PDB entry 2H6J | X-ray diffraction, 3.20 A resolution | chains D and E of the 14 polymer chains in the assembly

[Chain D (and E)]
Name: Proteasome alpha-type subunit 1
Organism: Rhodococcus erythropolis
Notes: EC 3.4.25.1; chain E of this document is another copy of the same molecule, construct and numbering; everything in this record applies to it too
Reference sequence: Q53080 (Q53080_RHOER); numbering as in UniProt (aligned over 1-259)
Chain sequence (259 residues; row label = number of the first residue in the row):
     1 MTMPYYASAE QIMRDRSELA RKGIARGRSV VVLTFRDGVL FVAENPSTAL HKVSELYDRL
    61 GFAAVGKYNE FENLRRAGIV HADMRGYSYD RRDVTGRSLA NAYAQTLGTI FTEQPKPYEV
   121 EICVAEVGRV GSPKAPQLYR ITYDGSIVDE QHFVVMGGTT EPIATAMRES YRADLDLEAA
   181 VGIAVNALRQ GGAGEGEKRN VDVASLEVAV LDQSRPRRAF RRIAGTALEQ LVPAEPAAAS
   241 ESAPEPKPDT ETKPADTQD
Not modelled in the structure: 1-8, 193-200, 236-259

[How chain D and chain E interact]
Pairs across the interface (24; chain D residue first):
  A9(D) with D15(E)
  E10(D) with D15(E); L19(E)
  Q11(D) with L19(E)
  M13(D) with K116(E)
  R97(D) with A49(E); L50(E)
  N101(D) with Y68(E), hydrogen bond; E72(E); R76(E)
  Q105(D) with N73(E), hydrogen bond
  G108(D) with N69(E)
  T112(D) with P115(E); K116(E)
  E113(D) with Q114(E); P115(E)
  Y139(D) with A49(E); L50(E), hydrophobic
  G145(D) with N69(E)
  I147(D) with L50(E), hydrophobic; Y68(E), hydrophobic
  D149(D) with S47(E), hydrogen bond; T48(E), hydrogen bond (side chain-backbone); A49(E)
Also at the interface, not in a pair above, chain D (17 interface residues in all): A104, Q137, Q151
Also at the interface, not in a pair above, chain E (15 interface residues in all): P46

[Overview]
17 residues of chain D and 15 residues of chain E are in contact, with 4 hydrogen bonds. Among the polar pairs
are N101(D)-Y68(E), Q105(D)-N73(E) and D149(D)-S47(E).
Chain D and chain E are both Proteasome alpha-type subunit 1 (Rhodococcus erythropolis); the structure,
Crystal Structure of the Beta F145A Rhodococcus Proteasome, was determined by X-ray diffraction.
